8OPW - chains A and C of the 4 polymer chains in the assembly; structure by X-ray diffraction, 2.52 A resolution.

[Chain A]
Molecule: 3-hydroxyacyl-CoA dehydrogenase
Organism: Mycobacterium tuberculosis H37Rv
Notes: EC 1.1.1.35
UniProt: O53872 (O53872_MYCTU); residue numbers follow UniProt; this construct covers 1-720
Chain sequence (736 residues; numbered -15 to 720; the number before each row is that of its first residue; numbers below 1 keep their minus sign (Met-15 is residue -15)):
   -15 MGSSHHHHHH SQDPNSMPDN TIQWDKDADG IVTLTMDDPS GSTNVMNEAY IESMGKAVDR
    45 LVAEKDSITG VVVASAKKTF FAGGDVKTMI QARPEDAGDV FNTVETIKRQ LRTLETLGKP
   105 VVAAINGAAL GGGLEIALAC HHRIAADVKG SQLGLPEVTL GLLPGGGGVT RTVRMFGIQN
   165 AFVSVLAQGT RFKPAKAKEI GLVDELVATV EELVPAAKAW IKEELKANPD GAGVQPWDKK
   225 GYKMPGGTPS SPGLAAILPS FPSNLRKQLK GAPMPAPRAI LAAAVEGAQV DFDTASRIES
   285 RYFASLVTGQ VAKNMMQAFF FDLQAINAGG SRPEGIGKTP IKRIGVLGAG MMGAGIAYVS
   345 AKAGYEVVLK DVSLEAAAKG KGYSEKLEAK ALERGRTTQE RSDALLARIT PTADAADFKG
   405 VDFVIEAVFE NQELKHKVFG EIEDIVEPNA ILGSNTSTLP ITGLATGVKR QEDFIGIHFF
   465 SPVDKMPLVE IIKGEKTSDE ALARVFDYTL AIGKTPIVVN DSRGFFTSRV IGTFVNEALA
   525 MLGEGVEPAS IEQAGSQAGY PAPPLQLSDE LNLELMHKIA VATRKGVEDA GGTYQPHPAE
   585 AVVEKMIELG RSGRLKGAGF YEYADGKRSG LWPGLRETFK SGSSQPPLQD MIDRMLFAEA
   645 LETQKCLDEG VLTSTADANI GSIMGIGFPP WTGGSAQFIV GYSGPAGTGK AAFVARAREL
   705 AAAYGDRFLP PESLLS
Disordered / not traced: -15 to -14, -6 to -2
Sequence notes: initiating methionine (-15); expression tag (-14 to 0)
Ligand contacts: caffeine (CFF): Glu531, Ser534, Gln629

[Chain C]
Molecule: Putative acyltransferase Rv0859
Organism: Mycobacterium tuberculosis H37Rv
Notes: EC 2.3.1.-
UniProt: O53871 (Y0859_MYCTU); numbering as in UniProt (aligned over 1-403)
Chain sequence (403 residues; each row starts with the number of its first residue):
     1 MSEEAFIYEA IRTPRGKQKN GSLHEVKPLS LVVGLIDELR KRHPDLDENL ISDVILGCVS
    61 PVGDQGGDIA RAAVLASGMP VTSGGVQLNR FCASGLEAVN TAAQKVRSGW DDLVLAGGVE
   121 SMSRVPMGSD GGAMGLDPAT NYDVMFVPQS IGADLIATIE GFSREDVDAY ALRSQQKAAE
   181 AWSGGYFAKS VVPVRDQNGL LILDHDEHMR PDTTKEGLAK LKPAFEGLAA LGGFDDVALQ
   241 KYHWVEKINH VHTGGNSSGI VDGAALVMIG SAAAGKLQGL TPRARIVATA TSGADPVIML
   301 TGPTPATRKV LDRAGLTVDD IDLFELNEAF ASVVLKFQKD LNIPDEKLNV NGGAIAMGHP
   361 LGATGAMILG TMVDELERRN ARRALITLCI GGGMGVATII ERV
Disordered / not traced: 1, 224-231

[Interface between chain A and chain C]
Contacting residue pairs (20):
  Ala81(A) - Asn198(C)
  Ala81(A) - Leu200(C)
  Gly82(A) - Leu200(C)
  Phe85(A) - Leu200(C)  hydrophobic
  Gln273(A) - Lys27(C)  hydrogen bond
  Gln273(A) - Asp64(C)  hydrogen bond
  Gln273(A) - Arg124(C)
  Val274(A) - His24(C)
  Val274(A) - Arg124(C)
  Thr278(A) - His24(C)
  Thr278(A) - Glu25(C)
  Arg281(A) - Glu25(C)  salt bridge
  Ile282(A) - Glu25(C)
  Arg285(A) - Glu25(C)  salt bridge
  Arg285(A) - Asp196(C)  salt bridge
  Arg285(A) - Gln197(C)
  Arg285(A) - Asn198(C)  hydrogen bond (backbone-side chain)
  Tyr286(A) - Gln197(C)
  Ala288(A) - Asn198(C)
  Ser289(A) - Asn198(C)  hydrogen bond (backbone-side chain)
Also at the interface, not in a pair above, chain A (14 interface residues in all): Glu270, Asp275
Also at the interface, not in a pair above, chain C (10 interface residues in all): Ile202

[Summary]
14 residues of chain A face 10 of chain C across their interface; the contacts include 4 hydrogen bonds and 3
salt bridges. Among the polar pairs are Arg281(A)-Glu25(C), Arg285(A)-Glu25(C) and Arg285(A)-Asp196(C).
Ligands of chain A: caffeine.
Chain A is 3-hydroxyacyl-CoA dehydrogenase and chain C is Putative acyltransferase Rv0859, both from
Mycobacterium tuberculosis H37Rv; the structure, Structure of Mycobacterium tuberculosis beta-oxidation
trifunctional enzyme in complex with Caffeine (Fragment-B-51), was determined by X-ray diffraction together
with 8OPU, 8OPV, 8OPX, 8OPY, 8OQL, 8OQM and 10 further entries from the same study.
